Entry 9CL2 (electron microscopy, 2.42 A resolution); this record covers chains Aa and Ab of the 9 polymer chains in the assembly.

[Chain Aa (and Ab)]
Name: Particulate methane monooxygenase alpha subunit
Source organism: Methylococcus capsulatus str. Bath
Notes: chain Ab of this document is another copy of the same molecule, construct and numbering; everything in this record applies to it too
UniProt: G1UBD1 (PMOB_METCA); numbering as in UniProt (aligned over 33-414)
Sequence (382 residues; each row starts with the number of its first residue):
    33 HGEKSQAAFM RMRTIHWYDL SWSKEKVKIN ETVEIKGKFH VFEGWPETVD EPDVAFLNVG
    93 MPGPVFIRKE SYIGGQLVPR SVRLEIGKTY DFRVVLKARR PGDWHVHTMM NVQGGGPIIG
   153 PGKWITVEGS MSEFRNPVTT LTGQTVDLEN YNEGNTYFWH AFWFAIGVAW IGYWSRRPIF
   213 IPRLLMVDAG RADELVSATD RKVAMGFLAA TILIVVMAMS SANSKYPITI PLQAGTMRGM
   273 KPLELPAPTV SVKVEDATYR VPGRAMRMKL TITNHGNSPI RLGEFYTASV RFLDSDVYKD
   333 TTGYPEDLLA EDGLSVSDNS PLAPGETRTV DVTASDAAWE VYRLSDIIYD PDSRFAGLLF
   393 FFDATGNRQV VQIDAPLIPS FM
Metal / ion sites: Cu ion site 1: His33, His137, His139; Cu ion site 2: His48, His72
Small-molecule neighbours:
  - A1A0P ((2R)-3-{[(R)-(2-aminoethoxy)(hydroxy)phosphoryl]oxy}-2-(hexadecanoyloxy)propyl (9Z)-heptadec-9-enoate), molecule 1: Phe194, Ala197, Ile198, Thr231, Lys234, Val235, Phe239, Ala242, Ile246
  - A1A0P, molecule 2: Phe196, Ile203, Gly204, Ser207, Arg208
  - A1A0P, molecule 3: Arg233, Met237, Leu240, Ala241, Ile244, Leu245
  - A1A0P, molecule 4: Ile244, Val248, Ser252, Asn255
  - A1A0P, molecule 5: Ile244, Val248, Met251, Asn255
Swiss-Prot annotation at these positions:
  - binding site (Cu cation): His33, His48, His72, His137, His139
  - mutagenesis: His48 (H48N: Impairs activity of soluble pmoB construct), His137 (H137A: Abolishes activity of soluble pmoB construct; when associated with A-139), His139 (H139A: Abolishes activity of soluble pmoB construct; when associated with A-137)

[Interface between chain Aa and chain Ab]
Pairs across the interface (25; chain Aa residue first):
  Glu75(Aa) with Arg270(Ab)
  Trp77(Aa) with Arg270(Ab)
  Glu79(Aa) with Gly267(Ab); Thr268(Ab), hydrogen bond
  Glu83(Aa) with Arg115(Ab), salt bridge; Arg270(Ab), salt bridge
  Ile380(Aa) with Ile262(Ab), hydrophobic; Pro263(Ab)
  Tyr381(Aa) with Pro263(Ab)
  Asp382(Aa) with Pro263(Ab); Gln265(Ab), hydrogen bond (backbone-side chain)
  Pro383(Aa) with Leu264(Ab); Gln265(Ab); Ala266(Ab), hydrogen bond (backbone-backbone)
  Asp384(Aa) with Arg112(Ab), salt bridge; Gln265(Ab)
  Ser385(Aa) with Gln265(Ab), hydrogen bond (backbone-side chain)
  Arg386(Aa) with Arg112(Ab); Thr268(Ab); Met269(Ab)
  Pro411(Aa) with Leu173(Ab)
  Phe413(Aa) with Ile260(Ab), hydrophobic
  Met414(Aa) with Leu173(Ab); Thr174(Ab); Gly175(Ab)
Also at the interface, not in a pair above, chain Aa (17 interface residues in all): Gly76, Ile118, Ile410

[Overview]
The interface between chain Aa and chain Ab involves 17 residues on one side and 15 on the other; the contacts
include 4 hydrogen bonds and 3 salt bridges. Polar contacts include Glu83(Aa)-Arg115(Ab), Glu83(Aa)-Arg270(Ab)
and Asp384(Aa)-Arg112(Ab). Chain Aa binds 5 copies of compound A1A0P.
Chain Aa and chain Ab are both Particulate methane monooxygenase alpha subunit (Methylococcus capsulatus str.
Bath); the structure, Particulate methane monooxygenase in washed native membranes, was determined by electron
microscopy together with 9CL1, 9CL3, 9CL4, 9CL5 and 9CL6 from the same study.
